2ZA7 - chain A; structure by X-ray diffraction, 1.40 A resolution.

== Chain A ==
Molecule: Ferritin light chain
From: Equus caballus
UniProtKB: P02791 (FRIL_HORSE); residue numbers follow UniProt; this construct covers 5-175
Sequence (171 residues; row label = number of the first residue in the row):
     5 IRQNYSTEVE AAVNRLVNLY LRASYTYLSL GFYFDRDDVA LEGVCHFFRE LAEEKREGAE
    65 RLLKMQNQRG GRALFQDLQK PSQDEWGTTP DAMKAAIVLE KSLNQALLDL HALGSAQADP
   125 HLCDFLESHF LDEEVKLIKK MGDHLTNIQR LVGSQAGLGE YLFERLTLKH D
Not modelled in the structure: 175
Swiss-Prot annotation at these positions:
  - region: Glu-54 to Glu-61 (Catalytic site for iron oxidation)
  - binding site (Fe cation): Glu-54, Glu-57, Glu-58, Glu-61, Glu-64

== Overview ==
Curated annotation (UniProt) lists 5 Fe cation-binding residues.
Chain A is Ferritin light chain (Equus caballus); the structure, recombinant horse L-chain apoferritin
N-terminal deletion mutant (residues 1-4), was determined by X-ray diffraction together with 2ZA6 and 2ZA8
from the same study.
